4QME - chain A; structure by X-ray diffraction, 1.60 A resolution.

[Chain A]
Protein: Aminopeptidase N
Source organism: Neisseria meningitidis MC58
Notes: EC 3.4.11.2
Reference sequence: Q9JYV4 (Q9JYV4_NEIMB); residues 2-867 here = UniProt positions 2-867
Sequence (866 residues; each row starts with the number of its first residue):
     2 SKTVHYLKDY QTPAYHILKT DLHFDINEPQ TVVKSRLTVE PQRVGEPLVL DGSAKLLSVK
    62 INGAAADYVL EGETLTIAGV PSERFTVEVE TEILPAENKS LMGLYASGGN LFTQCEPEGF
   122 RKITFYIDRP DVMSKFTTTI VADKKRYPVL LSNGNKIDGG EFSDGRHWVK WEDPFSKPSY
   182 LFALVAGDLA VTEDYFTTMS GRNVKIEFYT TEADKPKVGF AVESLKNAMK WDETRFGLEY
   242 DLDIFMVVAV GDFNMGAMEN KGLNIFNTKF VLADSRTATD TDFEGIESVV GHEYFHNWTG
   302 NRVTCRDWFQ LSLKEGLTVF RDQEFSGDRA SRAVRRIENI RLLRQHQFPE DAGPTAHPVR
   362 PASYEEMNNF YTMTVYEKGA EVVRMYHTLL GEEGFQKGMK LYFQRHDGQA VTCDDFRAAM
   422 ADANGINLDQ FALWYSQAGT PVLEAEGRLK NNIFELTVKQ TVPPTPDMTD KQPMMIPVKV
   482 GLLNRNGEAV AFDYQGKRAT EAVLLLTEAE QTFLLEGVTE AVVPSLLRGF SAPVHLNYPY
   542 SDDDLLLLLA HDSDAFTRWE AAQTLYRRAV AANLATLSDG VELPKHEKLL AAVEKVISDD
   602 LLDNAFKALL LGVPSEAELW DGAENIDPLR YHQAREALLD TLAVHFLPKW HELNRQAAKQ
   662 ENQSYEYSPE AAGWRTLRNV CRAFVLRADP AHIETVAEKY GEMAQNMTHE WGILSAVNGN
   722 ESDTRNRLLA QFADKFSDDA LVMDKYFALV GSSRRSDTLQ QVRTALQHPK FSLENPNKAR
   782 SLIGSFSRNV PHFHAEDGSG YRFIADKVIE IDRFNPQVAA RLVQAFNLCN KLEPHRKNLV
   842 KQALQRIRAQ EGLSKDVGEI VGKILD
Modified / non-standard residues: Mse103, Mse134, Mse200, Mse230, Mse247, Mse256, Mse259, Mse368, Mse374, Mse386, Mse400, Mse421, Mse469, Mse475, Mse476, Mse704, Mse708, Mse744 (selenomethionine; parent Met)
Ion coordination: Zn2+: H293, H297, E316 (together with 37B)
Small-molecule neighbours: 37B ((2S)-3-[(S)-[(1R)-1-amino-3-phenylpropyl](hydroxy)phosphoryl]-2-benzylpropanoic acid): Mse103, Q115, E117, P118, F254, N255, Mse256, G257, A258, Mse259, E260, V290, H293, E294, H297, K315, E316, V320, D323, N369, Y372, Y377, E378, Q818
From the paper describing this entry:
  - binding site for 37B: Q115, E117, N255, Mse256, G257, A258, E260, E316, D323, N369, E378, Q818

[Summary]
Bound to chain A: compound 37B. The Zn2+ site is built by H293, H297 and E316. From the paper: a binding site
for 37B at Q115, E117 and N255 among others.
Chain A is Aminopeptidase N (Neisseria meningitidis MC58); the structure, Crystal structure of Aminopeptidase
N in complex with the phosphinic dipeptide analogue LL-(R,S)-hPheP[CH2]Phe, was determined by X-ray
diffraction (same publication as 4QHP, 4QIR, 4QPE and 4QUO).
